Entry 6FB1 (X-ray diffraction, 3.02 A resolution); this record covers chains B and D of the 6 polymer chains in the assembly.

[Chain B]
Name: DNA endonuclease I-CreI
Organism: Chlamydomonas reinhardtii
Notes: EC 3.1.-.-
Sequence (154 residues; row label = number of the first residue in the row):
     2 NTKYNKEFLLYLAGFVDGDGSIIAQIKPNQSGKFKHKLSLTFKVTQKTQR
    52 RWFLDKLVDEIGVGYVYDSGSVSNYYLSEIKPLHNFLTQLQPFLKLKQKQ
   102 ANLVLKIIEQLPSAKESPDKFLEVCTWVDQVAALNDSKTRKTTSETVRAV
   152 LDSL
Bound ions: Mg2+ site 1: Gly19 (shared with 1 residue of chain A; DC514(D) of chain D; 1 residue of chain G); Mg2+ site 2: Asp20 (shared with 1 residue of chain A; 1 residue of chain E; 1 residue of chain F)

[Chain D]
Molecule: 14-nt DNA strand
Sequence (14 nucleotides; numbered 501 to 514; the number before each row is that of its first residue):
   501 TCAGACTTCTCCAC
Bound ions: Mg2+ site 1: DC514 (shared with 1 residue of chain A; Asp20(B) of chain B; 1 residue of chain E; 1 residue of chain F; 1 residue of chain G)

[Interface between chain B and chain D]
Residue-residue contacts (20; chain B residue first):
  Ser32(B) with DT501(D), phosphate contact; DC502(D), base contact
  Gly33(B) with DC502(D), phosphate contact
  Lys34(B) with DC502(D), hydrogen bond to the phosphate
  Lys38(B) with DA503(D), base contact; DG504(D), hydrogen bond to the base
  Tyr66(B) with DA505(D), hydrogen bond to the phosphate; DC506(D), base contact
  Tyr68(B) with DA505(D), hydrogen bond to the phosphate; DC506(D), hydrogen bond to the phosphate; DT507(D), phosphate contact
  Ser70(B) with DT508(D), base contact; DC509(D), base contact
  Ser79(B) with DG504(D), phosphate contact
  Glu80(B) with DG504(D), phosphate contact; DA505(D), phosphate contact
  Ile81(B) with DG504(D), phosphate contact
  Lys116(B) with DA503(D), salt bridge to the phosphate
  Lys139(B) with DC511(D), hydrogen bond to the base; DC512(D), hydrogen bond to the sugar
Also at the interface, not in a pair above, chain B (18 interface residues in all): Gly19, Asp20, Asn30, Asp69, Tyr77, Asp137
Also at the interface, not in a pair above, chain D (13 interface residues in all): DA513, DC514

[Summary]
18 residues of chain B face 13 of chain D across their interface, with 7 hydrogen bonds and 1 salt bridge.
Among the polar pairs are Lys38(B)-DG504(D), Lys139(B)-DC511(D) and Lys139(B)-DC512(D). Asp20(B) and DC514(D)
coordinate Mg2+ site 1.
Here chain B is DNA endonuclease I-CreI (Chlamydomonas reinhardtii) and chain D is a 14-nt DNA strand. Entry
6FB1 (Crystal Structure of a Tailored I-CreI Homing Endonuclease Protein (3115 variant) in complex with its
target ...) was determined by X-ray diffraction (same publication as 6FB0, 6FB2, 6FB5, 6FB6, 6FB7, 6FB8 and
6FB9).
